Entry 7JPP (electron microscopy, 3.70 A resolution); this record covers chains A and E of the 5 polymer chains in the assembly.

[Chain A]
Name: Origin recognition complex subunit 1
From: Homo sapiens
Reference sequence: Q13415 (ORC1_HUMAN); numbering as in UniProt (aligned over 471-861)
Amino-acid sequence (392 residues; numbered 470 to 861; the number before each row is that of its first residue):
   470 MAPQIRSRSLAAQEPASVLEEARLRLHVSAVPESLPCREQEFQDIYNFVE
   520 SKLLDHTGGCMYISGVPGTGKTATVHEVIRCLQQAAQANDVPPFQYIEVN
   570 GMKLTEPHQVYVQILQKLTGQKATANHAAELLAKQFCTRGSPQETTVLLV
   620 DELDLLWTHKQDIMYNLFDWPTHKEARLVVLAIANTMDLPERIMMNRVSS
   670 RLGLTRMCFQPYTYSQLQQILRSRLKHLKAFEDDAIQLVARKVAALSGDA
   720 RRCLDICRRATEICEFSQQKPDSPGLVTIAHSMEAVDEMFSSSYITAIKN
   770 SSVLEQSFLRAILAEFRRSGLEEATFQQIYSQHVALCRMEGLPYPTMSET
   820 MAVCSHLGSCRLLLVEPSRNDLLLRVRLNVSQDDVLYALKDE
Unresolved in the structure: 470-760, 861
Construct notes: initiating methionine (470)
Curated features (UniProtKB/Swiss-Prot):
  - binding site (ATP): Val500, Gly534 to Ala542, Glu621, Asn654, Arg720
  - binding site (Mg(2+)): Asp620, Glu621
  - modified residue: Ser478 (Phosphoserine)
  - natural variant: Arg666 (R666W: In MGORS1), Arg720 (R720Q: In MGORS1)
  - mutagenesis: Asp620 (D620A: Abolished ATPase activity)

[Chain E]
Name: Origin recognition complex subunit 5
From: Homo sapiens
Reference sequence: O43913 (ORC5_HUMAN); residues 1-435 here = UniProt positions 1-435
Amino-acid sequence (435 residues; row label = number of the first residue in the row):
     1 MPHLENVVLCRESQVSILQSLFGERHHFSFPSIFIYGHTASGKTYVTQTL
    51 LKTLELPHVFVNCVECFTLRLLLEQILNKLNHLSSSEDGCSTEITCETFN
   101 DFVRLFKQVTTAENLKDQTVYIVLDKAEYLRDMEANLLPGFLRLQELADR
   151 NVTVLFLSEIVWEKFRPNTGCFEPFVLYFPDYSIGNLQKILSHDHPPEYS
   201 ADFYAAYINILLGVFYTVCRDLKELRHLAVLNFPKYCEPVVKGEASERDT
   251 RKLWRNIEPHLKKAMQTVYLREISSSQWEKLQKDDTDPGQLKGLSAHTHV
   301 ELPYYSKFILIAAYLASYNPARTDKRFFLKHHGKIKKTNFLKKHEKTSNH
   351 LLGPKPFPLDRLLAILYSIVDSRVAPTANIFSQITSLVTLQLLTLVGHDD
   401 QLDGPKYKCTVSLDFIRAIARTVNFDIIKYLYDFL
Unresolved in the structure: 1-4, 86-91, 331-347, 434-435
Curated features (UniProtKB/Swiss-Prot):
  - binding site (ATP): Gly37 to Thr44
Ion coordination: Mg2+: Thr44 (together with ATP)
Small-molecule neighbours: ATP (adenosine-5'-triphosphate): Val7, Val8, Leu9, His38, Thr39, Ala40, Ser41, Gly42, Lys43, Thr44, Tyr45, Glu159, Tyr182, Ile190, Leu222, Lys223, Arg226

[Interface between chain A and chain E]
Contacting residue pairs (11):
  Ser817(A) with Glu163(E)
  Ser824(A) with Arg166(E)
  Gly827(A) with Asn168(E)
  Ser828(A) with Asn168(E)
  Ser837(A) with Glu163(E), hydrogen bond (side chain-backbone); Lys164(E), hydrogen bond (side chain-backbone); Arg166(E), hydrogen bond (side chain-backbone)
  Arg838(A) with Arg131(E), hydrogen bond (side chain-backbone); Lys164(E)
  Asp840(A) with Glu163(E); Lys164(E), salt bridge
Other interface residues (no listed pair), chain A (9 interface residues in all): Met820, Ala821
Other interface residues (no listed pair), chain E (8 interface residues in all): Asp132, Phe165, Thr169

[Summary]
The interface between chain A and chain E involves 9 residues on one side and 8 on the other; the contacts
include 4 hydrogen bonds and 1 salt bridge. Polar pairs include Asp840(A)-Lys164(E), Ser837(A)-Glu163(E) and
Ser837(A)-Lys164(E). Chain E binds ATP.
Chain A is Origin recognition complex subunit 1 and chain E is Origin recognition complex subunit 5, both from
Homo sapiens; the structure, ORC-O2WH: Human Origin Recognition Complex (ORC) with dynamic/unresolved ORC1
AAA+ domain, was determined by electron microscopy (same publication as 7JPR, 7JPS, 7JPO and 7JPQ).
